PDB entry 4ZHQ | X-ray diffraction, 2.55 A resolution | chains A and E of the 6 polymer chains in the assembly

# Chain A
Name: Tubulin alpha-1B chain
Source organism: Sus scrofa
UniProt: Q2XVP4 (TBA1B_PIG); residues 1-451 here = UniProt positions 1-451
Amino-acid sequence (451 residues; each row starts with the number of its first residue):
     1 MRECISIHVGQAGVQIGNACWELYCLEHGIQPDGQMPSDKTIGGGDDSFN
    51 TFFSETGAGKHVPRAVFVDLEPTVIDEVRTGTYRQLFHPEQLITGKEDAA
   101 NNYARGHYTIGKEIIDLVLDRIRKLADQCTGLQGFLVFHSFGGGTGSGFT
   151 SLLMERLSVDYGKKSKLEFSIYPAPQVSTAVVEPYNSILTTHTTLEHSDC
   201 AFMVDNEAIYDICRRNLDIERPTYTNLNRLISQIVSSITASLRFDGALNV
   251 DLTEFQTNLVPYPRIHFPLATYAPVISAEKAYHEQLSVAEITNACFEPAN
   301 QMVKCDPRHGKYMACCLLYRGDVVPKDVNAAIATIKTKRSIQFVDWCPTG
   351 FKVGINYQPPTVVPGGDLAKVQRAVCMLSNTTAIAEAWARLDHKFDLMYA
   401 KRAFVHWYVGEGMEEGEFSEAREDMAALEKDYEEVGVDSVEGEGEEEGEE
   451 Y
Not modelled in the structure: 440-451
Curated features (UniProtKB/Swiss-Prot):
  - motif: Met1 to Cys4 (MREC motif)
  - active site: Glu254
  - binding site (GTP): Gly10, Gln11, Ala12, Gln15, Glu71, Ala99, Ser140, Gly143, Gly144, Thr145, Gly146, Thr179, Glu183, Asn206, Tyr224, Asn228, Leu252
  - binding site (Mg(2+)): Glu71
  - site: Tyr451 (Involved in polymerization)
  - modified residue: Lys40 (N6,N6,N6-trimethyllysine), Ser48 (Phosphoserine), Ser232 (Phosphoserine), Tyr282 (3'-nitrotyrosine), Arg339 (Omega-N-methylarginine), Ser439 (Phosphoserine), Glu443 (5-glutamyl polyglutamate), Glu445 (5-glutamyl polyglutamate), Tyr451 (3'-nitrotyrosine)
  - cross-link (Glycyl lysine isopeptide (Lys-Gly)): Lys326 (interchain with G-Cter in ubiquitin), Lys370 (interchain with G-Cter in ubiquitin)
Ion coordination: Ca2+: Asp39, Thr41, Gly44, Glu55
Small-molecule neighbours: GTP: Gly10, Gln11, Ala12, Gln15, Ile16, Asp69, Glu71, Asp98, Ala99, Ala100, Asn101, Ser140, Gly142, Gly143, Gly144, Thr145, Gly146, Ile171, Pro173, Ala174, Val177, Ser178, Thr179, Glu183, Asn206, Tyr224, Leu227, Asn228, Ile231
From the paper describing this entry:
  - binding site for the ligand 4Q5: Ala247, Leu248, Asn329

# Chain E
Name: Stathmin-4
Source organism: Rattus norvegicus
UniProt: P63043 (STMN4_RAT); residues 5-145 here correspond to UniProt positions 49-189 (UniProt number = residue number + 44)
Amino-acid sequence (143 residues; row label = number of the first residue in the row):
     3 MADMEVIELNKCTSGQSFEVILKPPSFDGVPEFNASLPRRRDPSLEEIQK
    53 KLEAAEERRKYQEAELLKHLAEKREHEREVIQKAIEENNNFIKMAKEKLA
   103 QKMESNKENREAHLAAMLERLQEKDKHAEEVRKNKELKEEASR
Not modelled in the structure: 3-5, 29-43, 144-145
Differences from the reference sequence: expression tag (3-4)
Curated features (UniProtKB/Swiss-Prot):
  - modified residue: Ser46 (Phosphoserine)

# Chain A / chain E interface
Pairs across the interface (56):
  His107(A) - Lys53(E)
  Tyr108(A) - Lys53(E)
  Tyr108(A) - Ala57(E)  hydrophobic
  Thr109(A) - Arg61(E)  hydrogen bond
  Lys112(A) - Leu54(E)
  Glu155(A) - Ile50(E)
  Glu155(A) - Lys53(E)  salt bridge
  Arg156(A) - Leu47(E)
  Arg156(A) - Ile50(E)
  Arg156(A) - Gln51(E)
  Ser158(A) - Asp44(E)
  Val159(A) - Pro45(E)
  Val159(A) - Leu47(E)  hydrophobic
  Asp245(A) - Cys14(E)  hydrogen bond
  Asp245(A) - Ser16(E)
  Ala247(A) - Asn12(E)
  Ala247(A) - Ser19(E)
  Leu248(A) - Ser19(E)
  Pro325(A) - Gln18(E)
  Pro325(A) - Phe20(E)  hydrophobic
  Asn329(A) - Val8(E)
  Asn329(A) - Phe20(E)
  Asn329(A) - Val22(E)
  Ile332(A) - Val22(E)  hydrophobic
  Lys336(A) - Leu24(E)
  Asp345(A) - Pro27(E)
  Asp345(A) - Ser28(E)  hydrogen bond (backbone-backbone)
  Cys347(A) - Pro27(E)
  Pro348(A) - Lys25(E)
  Thr349(A) - Ile23(E)
  Thr349(A) - Leu24(E)  hydrogen bond (backbone-backbone)
  Thr349(A) - Lys25(E)  hydrogen bond (backbone-backbone)
  Gly350(A) - Val22(E)
  Phe351(A) - Glu21(E)
  Phe351(A) - Val22(E)  hydrogen bond (backbone-backbone)
  Lys352(A) - Phe20(E)
  Lys352(A) - Glu21(E)  salt bridge
  Val353(A) - Ser19(E)
  Val353(A) - Phe20(E)  hydrogen bond (backbone-backbone)
  Gly354(A) - Gln18(E)
  Ile355(A) - Gly17(E)
  Ile355(A) - Gln18(E)  hydrogen bond (backbone-backbone)
  Asn356(A) - Ser16(E)
  Tyr357(A) - Cys14(E)
  Tyr357(A) - Thr15(E)
  Tyr357(A) - Ser16(E)  hydrogen bond (backbone-backbone)
  Tyr357(A) - Gly17(E)
  Tyr357(A) - Gln18(E)  hydrogen bond
  Val409(A) - Gln64(E)  hydrogen bond (backbone-side chain)
  Gly410(A) - Arg61(E)
  Gly410(A) - Gln64(E)
  Glu411(A) - Arg61(E)  hydrogen bond (backbone-side chain)
  Gly412(A) - Ala57(E)
  Gly412(A) - Arg60(E)  hydrogen bond (backbone-side chain)
  Gly412(A) - Arg61(E)
  Glu414(A) - Arg60(E)  salt bridge
Interface residues without a listed pair, chain A (40 interface residues in all): Leu152, Thr193, Glu196, His197, Gly246, Val328, Trp346, Gln358
Interface residues without a listed pair, chain E (31 interface residues in all): Pro26, Ser46, Glu55, Glu58

# Summary
40 residues of chain A and 31 residues of chain E are in contact, with 13 hydrogen bonds and 3 salt bridges.
Polar pairs include Glu155(A)-Lys53(E), Lys352(A)-Glu21(E) and Glu414(A)-Arg60(E). Ligands of chain A: GTP.
The paper reports a binding site for the ligand 4Q5 at Ala247(A), Leu248(A) and Asn329(A).
Here chain A is Tubulin alpha-1B chain (Sus scrofa) and chain E is Stathmin-4 (Rattus norvegicus). Entry 4ZHQ
(Crystal structure of Tubulin-Stathmin-TTL-MMAE Complex) was determined by X-ray diffraction (same publication
as 4ZI7, 4ZOL and 5BMV).
